2W6F - chains D and G of the 7 polymer chains in the assembly; structure by X-ray diffraction, 6.00 A resolution (low resolution: residue-level contacts below are approximate; hydrogen-bond / salt-bridge calls are withheld).

== Chain D ==
Protein: ATP synthase subunit beta, mitochondrial
From: Bos taurus
Notes: EC 3.6.3.14
UniProtKB: P00829 (ATPB_BOVIN); residues -49 to 478 here correspond to UniProt positions 1-528 (UniProt number = residue number + 50)
Amino-acid sequence (528 residues; each row starts with the number of its first residue; numbers below 1 keep their minus sign (Met-49 is residue -49)):
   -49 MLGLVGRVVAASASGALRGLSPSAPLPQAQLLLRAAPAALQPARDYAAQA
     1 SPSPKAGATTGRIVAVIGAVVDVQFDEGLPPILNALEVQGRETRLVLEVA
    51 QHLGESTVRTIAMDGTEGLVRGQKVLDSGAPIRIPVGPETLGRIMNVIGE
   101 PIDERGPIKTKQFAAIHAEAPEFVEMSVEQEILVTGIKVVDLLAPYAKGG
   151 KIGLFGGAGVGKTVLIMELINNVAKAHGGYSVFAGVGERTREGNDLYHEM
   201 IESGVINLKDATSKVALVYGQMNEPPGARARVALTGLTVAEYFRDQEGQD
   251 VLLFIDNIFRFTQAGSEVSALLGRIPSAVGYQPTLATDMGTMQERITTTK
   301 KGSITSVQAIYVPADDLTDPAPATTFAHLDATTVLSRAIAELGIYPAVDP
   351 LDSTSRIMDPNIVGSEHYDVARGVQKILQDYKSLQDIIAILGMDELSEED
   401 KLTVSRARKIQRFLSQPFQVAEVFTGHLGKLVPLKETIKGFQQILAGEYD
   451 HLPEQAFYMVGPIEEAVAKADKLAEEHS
Unresolved in the structure: -49 to 8, 476-478
Swiss-Prot annotation at these positions:
  - binding site (ADP): Gly159, Val160, Gly161, Lys162, Thr163, Val164
  - binding site (ATP): Gly159, Gly161, Lys162, Thr163, Val164, Arg189
  - binding site (phosphate): Gly159, Val160, Gly161, Lys162, Thr163
  - binding site (Mg(2+)): Thr163, Glu188
  - modified residue: Lys74 (N6-acetyllysine), Lys111 (N6-acetyllysine), Lys148 (N6-acetyllysine), Lys209 (N6-acetyllysine), Lys214 (N6-acetyllysine), Thr262 (Phosphothreonine), Ser365 (Phosphoserine), Lys376 (N6-acetyllysine), Ser383 (Phosphoserine), Lys430 (N6-acetyllysine), Lys435 (N6-acetyllysine), Lys472 (N6-acetyllysine)
  - glycosylation: Ser56 (O-linked (GlcNAc) serine)

== Chain G ==
Protein: ATP synthase subunit gamma, mitochondrial
From: Bos taurus
Notes: EC 3.6.3.14
UniProtKB: P05631 (ATPG_BOVIN); residues -24 to 273 here correspond to UniProt positions 1-298 (UniProt number = residue number + 25)
Amino-acid sequence (298 residues; row label = number of the first residue in the row; numbers below 1 keep their minus sign (Met-24 is residue -24)):
   -24 MFSRAGVAGLSAWTVQPQWIQVRNMATLKDITRRLKSIKNIQKITKSMKM
    26 VAAAKYARAERELKPARVYGVGSLALYEKADIKTPEDKKKHLIIGVSSDR
    76 GLCGAIHSSVAKQMKSEAANLAAAGKEVKIIGVGDKIRSILHRTHSDQFL
   126 VTFKEVGRRPPTFGDASVIALELLNSGYEFDEGSIIFNRFRSVISYKTEE
   176 KPIFSLDTISSAESMSIYDDIDADVLRNYQEYSLANIIYYSLKESTTSEQ
   226 SARMTAMDNASKNASEMIDKLTLTFNRTRQAVITKELIEIISGAAALD
Unresolved in the structure: -24 to 0, 45-76, 91-208, 273
Swiss-Prot annotation at these positions:
  - modified residue: Lys14 (N6-acetyllysine), Lys24 (N6-succinyllysine), Lys30 (N6-acetyllysine), Lys90 (N6-acetyllysine), Ser121 (Phosphoserine), Lys129 (N6-acetyllysine), Lys172 (N6-acetyllysine), Lys245 (N6-succinyllysine)

== How chain D and chain G interact ==
Contacting residue pairs (16; chain D residue first):
  Arg274(D) with Leu272(G)
  Ile275(D) with Ala269(G)
  Pro276(D) with Ile265(G)
  Ala278(D) with Glu261(G)
  Val279(D) with Glu261(G)
  Gln385(D) with Arg8(G)
  Asp386(D) with Arg8(G); Ser12(G)
  Ile387(D) with Asn15(G); Ile19(G)
  Ile390(D) with Ile16(G)
  Leu391(D) with Ile16(G); Ile19(G); Thr20(G)
  Glu395(D) with Met23(G); Arg228(G)
Other interface residues (no listed pair), chain D (14 interface residues in all): Ala270, Gly273, Ser277
Other interface residues (no listed pair), chain G (14 interface residues in all): Leu77, Gly268

== In short ==
The chain D/chain G interface involves 14 residues from each chain. UniProt lists 6 ADP-binding residues, 6
ATP-binding residues, 5 phosphate-binding residues and Mg2+-binding residues Thr163(D) and Glu188(D) on chain
D.
Here chain D is ATP synthase subunit beta, mitochondrial and chain G is ATP synthase subunit gamma,
mitochondrial, both from Bos taurus. Entry 2W6F (Low resolution structures of bovine mitochondrial F1-ATPase
during controlled dehydration: Hydration State 2) was determined by X-ray diffraction (same publication as
2W6E, 2W6G, 2W6H, 2W6I and 2W6J).
